Entry 9F5X (electron microscopy, 2.82 A resolution); this record covers chains Q and S of the 95 polymer chains in the assembly.

== Chain Q ==
Name: NADH-ubiquinone oxidoreductase chain 1
From: Chlamydomonas reinhardtii
Notes: EC 7.1.1.2
Reference sequence: P11658 (NU1M_CHLRE); residues 1-292 here = UniProt positions 1-292
Sequence (292 residues; numbered 1 to 292; the number before each row is that of its first residue):
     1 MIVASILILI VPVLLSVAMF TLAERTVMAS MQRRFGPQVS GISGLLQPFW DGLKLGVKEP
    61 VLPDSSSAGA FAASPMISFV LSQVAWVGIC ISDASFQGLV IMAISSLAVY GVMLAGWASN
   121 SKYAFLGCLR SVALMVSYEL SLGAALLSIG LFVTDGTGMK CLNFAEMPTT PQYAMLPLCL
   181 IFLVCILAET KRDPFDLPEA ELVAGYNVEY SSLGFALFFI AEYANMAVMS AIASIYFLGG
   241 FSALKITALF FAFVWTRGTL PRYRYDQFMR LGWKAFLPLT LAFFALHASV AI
Disordered / not traced: 199-204
Ligand contacts:
  - phosphatidylcholine (PC7; (7S)-4-hydroxy-N,N,N-trimethyl-9-oxo-7-[(palmitoyloxy)methyl]-3,5,8-trioxa-4-phosphahexacosan-1-aminium 4-oxide): Met1, Ile2, Val3, Leu7
  - phosphatidylethanolamine (PTY), molecule 1: Val100, Ile104, Leu107
  - phosphatidylethanolamine (PTY), molecule 2: Pro177, Leu180, Ile181, Leu183, Val184, Leu187, Pro194, Ala252, Phe253, Thr256, Leu260, Tyr263, Leu271, Ala275, Phe276, Leu279, Phe283
  - phosphatidylethanolamine (PTY), molecule 3: Pro278, Leu281, Ala282
  - UQ5 (2,3-dimethoxy-5-methyl-6-(3,11,15,19-tetramethyl-eicosa-2,6,10,14,18-pentaenyl)-[1,4]benzoquinone): Leu14, Leu15, Ala18, Thr21, Arg25, Pro48, Phe49, Asp51, Gly52, Ala216, Phe219, Ile220, Tyr223, Arg257

== Chain S ==
Name: NADH-ubiquinone oxidoreductase chain 3
From: Chlamydomonas reinhardtii
Reference sequence: Q6V502 (Q6V502_CHLRE); residues 1-279 here = UniProt positions 1-279
Sequence (279 residues; each row starts with the number of its first residue):
     1 MALRSASGLS LGVGRLLPCL NAQLSRELQA FAAPSREEQQ GDVSAKSPAQ LQQYVREHAN
    61 AATCNKLGLG FAAQLLGTAA QQPSTSAVAA ATAAKASCGP VLPARPTRRP LLPGMHRTPG
   121 FALPMQQSVR GYNAWSPAQR YFVEGDHVVT AEASRTFQFT GLDSGSFYPY VIATVIATAI
   181 STVFIVAPLV IAPSRVDLDK SSAYECGFDA FGEARQTFSV SFYLVSIMYL LFDIEIAYLF
   241 PYAMTHASLP MYWTMNLFLA ILVAGFAYEW GMGALEWRE
Disordered / not traced: 1-131, 205-218
Ligand contacts:
  - 1,2-diacyl-glycerol-3-sn-phosphate (3PH): Trp253, Asn256, Leu257, Ala260
  - phosphatidylcholine (PC7; (7S)-4-hydroxy-N,N,N-trimethyl-9-oxo-7-[(palmitoyloxy)methyl]-3,5,8-trioxa-4-phosphahexacosan-1-aminium 4-oxide): Phe157, Tyr168, Ile172, Val175, Ile176, Ala179
  - phosphatidylglycerol (PGT; (1S)-2-{[{[(2R)-2,3-dihydroxypropyl]oxy}(hydroxy)phosphoryl]oxy}-1-[(palmitoyloxy)methyl]ethyl stearate): Leu249, Pro250, Trp253, Thr254, Leu257
  - phosphatidylethanolamine (PTY), molecule 1: Tyr132, Phe167, Tyr168, Tyr170, Val171, Thr174, Val175
  - phosphatidylethanolamine (PTY), molecule 2: Val263, Ala267, Trp270, Gly271

== Interface between chain Q and chain S ==
Residue-residue contacts - 104 pairs, chain Q then chain S:
  Ile2(Q) with Phe157(S), hydrophobic; Pro169(S), hydrophobic
  Val3(Q) with Ile172(S), hydrophobic; Ile176(S), hydrophobic
  Ile6(Q) with Pro169(S); Ile172(S), hydrophobic; Ala173(S); Ile176(S), hydrophobic
  Leu7(Q) with Ile176(S), hydrophobic
  Ile10(Q) with Ile176(S), hydrophobic
  Gly56(Q) with Pro188(S); Ile191(S)
  Val57(Q) with Ile191(S); Ala192(S); Pro193(S)
  Lys58(Q) with Pro188(S); Ala192(S)
  Glu59(Q) with Pro193(S); Ser194(S), hydrogen bond; Arg195(S), hydrogen bond (side chain-backbone); Lys200(S), salt bridge
  Pro60(Q) with Pro188(S)
  Val61(Q) with Lys200(S)
  Leu62(Q) with Ser201(S)
  Asp64(Q) with Ser201(S)
  Met76(Q) with Ser181(S); Thr182(S); Ile185(S), hydrophobic
  Phe79(Q) with Ala177(S); Ile180(S), hydrophobic; Ser181(S)
  Val80(Q) with Ala177(S); Thr178(S)
  Gln83(Q) with Ala177(S)
  Val84(Q) with Thr174(S)
  Val87(Q) with Pro169(S); Ala173(S), hydrophobic
  Gly88(Q) with Tyr170(S)
  Ile91(Q) with Phe159(S); Pro169(S)
  Ser92(Q) with Tyr170(S), hydrogen bond
  Asp93(Q) with Phe159(S); Gly165(S), hydrogen bond (side chain-backbone)
  Ala94(Q) with Phe167(S), hydrophobic
  Leu99(Q) with Phe240(S), hydrophobic
  Val100(Q) with Phe167(S), hydrophobic; Tyr170(S), hydrophobic
  Ser106(Q) with Tyr229(S)
  Met113(Q) with Phe222(S), hydrophobic
  Asn120(Q) with Ala203(S)
  Tyr123(Q) with Tyr204(S)
  Leu129(Q) with Phe222(S)
  Val132(Q) with Phe222(S), hydrophobic
  Ala133(Q) with Phe222(S)
  Val136(Q) with Tyr229(S), hydrophobic
  Ser137(Q) with Val225(S)
  Leu140(Q) with Tyr229(S), hydrophobic; Phe232(S), hydrophobic; Asp233(S); Ile236(S)
  Leu147(Q) with Ile236(S), hydrophobic; Leu239(S), hydrophobic; Phe240(S), hydrophobic
  Gly150(Q) with Ala243(S); Met244(S)
  Leu151(Q) with Ala243(S), hydrophobic
  Thr154(Q) with His246(S)
  Gly158(Q) with His246(S), hydrogen bond (backbone-side chain)
  Lys160(Q) with Ala243(S); Met244(S); Thr245(S); His246(S)
  Cys161(Q) with Met244(S)
  Leu162(Q) with Phe240(S), hydrophobic
  Glu209(Q) with Tyr204(S), hydrogen bond (side chain-backbone)
  Leu213(Q) with Phe184(S); Pro188(S), hydrophobic
  Leu217(Q) with Ser181(S); Phe184(S), hydrophobic
  Tyr265(Q) with Ser221(S)
  Asp266(Q) with Trp277(S)
  Met269(Q) with Val225(S), hydrophobic; Trp277(S), hydrogen bond (backbone-side chain)
  Arg270(Q) with Leu275(S); Glu276(S); Trp277(S); Arg278(S)
  Trp273(Q) with Met228(S), hydrophobic; Phe266(S); Trp277(S)
  Lys274(Q) with Trp270(S); Leu275(S); Glu276(S), salt bridge
  Pro278(Q) with Phe266(S), hydrophobic; Trp270(S), hydrophobic
  Leu281(Q) with Leu262(S), hydrophobic
  Phe284(Q) with Leu239(S), hydrophobic; Met255(S), hydrophobic; Leu259(S), hydrophobic
  Ala288(Q) with Tyr252(S)
  Ser289(Q) with Tyr252(S), hydrogen bond
  Ile292(Q) with Ala247(S); Leu249(S), hydrophobic; Tyr252(S), hydrophobic
Interface residues without a listed pair, chain Q (72 interface residues in all): Pro63, Ala72, Phe96, Met102, Ile104, Glu139, Gly143, Ala144, Val208, Ser212, Ile220, Leu277, Ala285
Interface residues without a listed pair, chain S (59 interface residues in all): Ser164, Ser166, Leu189, Ser202, Tyr242, Ser248

== Summary ==
Chain Q and chain S form an interface of 72 and 59 residues respectively; the contacts include 8 hydrogen
bonds and 2 salt bridges. Among the polar pairs are Glu59(Q)-Lys200(S), Lys274(Q)-Glu276(S) and
Glu59(Q)-Ser194(S).
Chain Q is NADH-ubiquinone oxidoreductase chain 1 and chain S is NADH-ubiquinone oxidoreductase chain 3, both
from Chlamydomonas reinhardtii; the structure, Structure of the Chlamydomonas reinhardtii respiratory
supercomplex I1 III2 IV2, was determined by electron microscopy, deposited together with 9F5Y, 9F5Z, 9F60,
9F61 and 9F62.
